PDB entry 5WHK | X-ray diffraction, 2.50 A resolution | chains H and L of the 4 polymer chains in the assembly

[Chain H]
Name: DX-2507 Fab heavy chain
From: Homo sapiens
Reference sequence: S6BAN1 (S6BAN1_HUMAN); residues 106-219 here correspond to UniProt positions 133-246 (UniProt number = residue number + 27)
Amino-acid sequence (219 residues; numbered 1 to 219; the number before each row is that of its first residue):
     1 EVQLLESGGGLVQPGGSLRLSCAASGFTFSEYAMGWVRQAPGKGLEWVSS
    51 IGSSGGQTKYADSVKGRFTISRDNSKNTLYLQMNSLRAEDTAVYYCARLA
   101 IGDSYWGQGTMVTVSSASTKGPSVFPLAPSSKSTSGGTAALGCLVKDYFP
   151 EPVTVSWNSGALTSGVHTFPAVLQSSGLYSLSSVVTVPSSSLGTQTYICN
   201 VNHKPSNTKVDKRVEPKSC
Disordered / not traced: 131-136, 218-219
Cystine bridges: Cys22-Cys96, Cys143-Cys199

[Chain L]
Name: DX-2507 Fab light chain
From: Homo sapiens
Reference sequence: Q6NS95 (Q6NS95_HUMAN); residues 99-216 here correspond to UniProt positions 117-234 (UniProt number = residue number + 18)
Amino-acid sequence (216 residues; row label = number of the first residue in the row):
     1 QSALTQPASVSGSPGQSITISCTGTGSDVGSYNLVSWYQQHPGKAPKLMI
    51 YGDSQRPSGVSNRFSGSKSGNTASLTISGLQAEDEADYYCASYAGSGIYV
   101 FGTGTKVTVLGQPKANPTVTLFPPSSEELQANKATLVCLISDFYPGAVTV
   151 AWKADGSPVKAGVETTKPSKQSNNKYAASSYLSLTPEQWKSHRSYSCQVT
   201 HEGSTVEKTVAPTECS
Disordered / not traced: 213-216
Cystine bridges: Cys22-Cys90, Cys138-Cys197
Reported in the primary citation:
  - conformationally variable residues (loop rearrangement): Val29

[How chain H and chain L interact]
Contacting residue pairs (64; chain H residue first):
  Val37(H) - Phe101(L)  hydrophobic
  Gln39(H) - Gln40(L)  hydrogen bond
  Gln39(H) - Tyr89(L)  hydrogen bond
  Lys43(H) - Tyr89(L)  hydrogen bond (backbone-side chain)
  Gly44(H) - Tyr89(L)
  Leu45(H) - Pro46(L)  hydrophobic
  Leu45(H) - Tyr89(L)
  Leu45(H) - Phe101(L)
  Trp47(H) - Gly97(L)
  Trp47(H) - Tyr99(L)
  Trp47(H) - Phe101(L)
  Ser50(H) - Gly97(L)  hydrogen bond (side chain-backbone)
  Ser50(H) - Tyr99(L)
  Lys59(H) - Ser96(L)  hydrogen bond (side chain-backbone)
  Lys59(H) - Ile98(L)
  Asp62(H) - Gln1(L)  hydrogen bond (side chain-backbone)
  Tyr95(H) - Gln40(L)
  Tyr95(H) - Lys44(L)
  Tyr95(H) - Ala45(L)  hydrophobic
  Leu99(H) - Tyr99(L)
  Gly102(H) - Tyr51(L)
  Asp103(H) - Leu48(L)
  Ser104(H) - Tyr38(L)  hydrogen bond
  Ser104(H) - Leu48(L)
  Trp106(H) - Tyr38(L)
  Trp106(H) - Pro46(L)  hydrophobic
  Trp106(H) - Phe101(L)  hydrophobic
  Gly107(H) - Ala45(L)
  Gln108(H) - Ala45(L)
  Val124(H) - Glu127(L)
  Phe125(H) - Ser125(L)
  Phe125(H) - Glu127(L)
  Phe125(H) - Glu128(L)
  Pro126(H) - Ser125(L)
  Pro126(H) - Glu127(L)
  Leu127(H) - Phe122(L)  hydrophobic
  Ala128(H) - Phe122(L)
  Ala140(H) - Thr120(L)
  Ala140(H) - Phe122(L)
  Leu141(H) - Phe122(L)  hydrophobic
  Leu144(H) - Val137(L)  hydrophobic
  Leu144(H) - Tyr181(L)  hydrophobic
  Lys146(H) - Glu128(L)  salt bridge
  Lys146(H) - Lys133(L)
  Lys146(H) - Thr135(L)
  His167(H) - Gln171(L)  hydrogen bond
  His167(H) - Ala177(L)
  Phe169(H) - Leu139(L)  hydrophobic
  Phe169(H) - Ile140(L)
  Phe169(H) - Ala178(L)
  Pro170(H) - Ser169(L)
  Ala171(H) - Thr166(L)
  Val172(H) - Glu164(L)
  Val172(H) - Thr166(L)
  Val172(H) - Tyr181(L)  hydrophobic
  Gln174(H) - Glu164(L)
  Ser175(H) - Glu164(L)  hydrogen bond (backbone-side chain)
  Leu181(H) - Tyr181(L)
  Ser182(H) - Val137(L)
  Ser182(H) - Leu139(L)
  Ser182(H) - Tyr181(L)  hydrogen bond
  Val184(H) - Phe122(L)  hydrophobic
  Val184(H) - Leu139(L)  hydrophobic
  Lys212(H) - Glu127(L)  salt bridge
Other interface residues (no listed pair), chain H (42 interface residues in all): Glu46, Ile101, Gly142, Leu173, Ser180
Other interface residues (no listed pair), chain L (36 interface residues in all): Leu34, Gly102, Ser141, Thr165, Ser179

[Overview]
42 residues of chain H and 36 residues of chain L are in contact; the contacts include 10 hydrogen bonds and 2
salt bridges. Among the polar pairs are Lys146(H)-Glu128(L), Lys212(H)-Glu127(L) and Gln39(H)-Gln40(L). The
paper reports conformational variability at Val29(L).
Here chain H is DX-2507 Fab heavy chain and chain L is DX-2507 Fab light chain, both from Homo sapiens. Entry
5WHK (Crystal structure of Fab fragment of antibody DX-2507 bound to FcRn-B2M) was determined by X-ray
diffraction together with 5WHJ from the same study.
